Entry 6H9B (X-ray diffraction, 2.75 A resolution); this record covers chains B and E of the 5 polymer chains in the assembly.

[Chain B]
Protein: Tubulin beta chain
Organism: Ovis aries
Chain sequence (431 residues; numbered 1 to 441; 10 numbers in that range are skipped by the numbering (no residue carries them; nothing is unmodelled there); the number before each row is that of its first residue):
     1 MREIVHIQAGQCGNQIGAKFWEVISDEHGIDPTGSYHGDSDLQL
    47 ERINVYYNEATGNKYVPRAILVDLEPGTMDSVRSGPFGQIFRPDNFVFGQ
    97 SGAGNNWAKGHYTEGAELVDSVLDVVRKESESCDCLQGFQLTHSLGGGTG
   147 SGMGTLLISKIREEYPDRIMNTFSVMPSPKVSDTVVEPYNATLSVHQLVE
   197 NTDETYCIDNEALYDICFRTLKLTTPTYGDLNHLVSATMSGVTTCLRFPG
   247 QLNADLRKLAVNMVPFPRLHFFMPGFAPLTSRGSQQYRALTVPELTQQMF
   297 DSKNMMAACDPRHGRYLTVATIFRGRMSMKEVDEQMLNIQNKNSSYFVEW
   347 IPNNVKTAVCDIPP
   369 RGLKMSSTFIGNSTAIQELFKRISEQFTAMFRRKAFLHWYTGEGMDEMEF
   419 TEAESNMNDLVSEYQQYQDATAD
Residues lining bound ligands:
  - FWH (9-methyl-3-[1-(2-methylquinolin-4-yl)ethenyl]carbazole): Val238, Cys241, Leu242, Leu248, Ala250, Asp251, Lys254, Leu255, Asn258, Met259, Thr314, Val315, Ala316, Thr317, Ile318, Asn349, Asn350, Val351, Lys352, Thr353, Ala354, Ile378
  - GDP (guanosine-5'-diphosphate): Gly10, Gln11, Cys12, Gln15, Ile16, Asp69, Asn101, Ser140, Gly142, Gly143, Gly144, Thr145, Gly146, Ser147, Val171, Pro173, Val177, Asp179, Glu183, Asn206, Leu209, Tyr224, Leu227, Asn228

[Chain E]
Protein: Stathmin-4
Organism: Rattus norvegicus
Reference sequence: P63043 (STMN4_RAT), isoform P63043-3; residues 4-145 here correspond to UniProt positions 75-216 (UniProt number = residue number + 71)
Chain sequence (142 residues; each row starts with the number of its first residue):
     4 ADMEVIELNKATSGQSWEVILKPPSFDGVPEFNASLPRRRDPSLEEIQKK
    54 LEAAEERRKYQEAELLKHLAEKREHEREVIQKAIEENNNFIKMAKEKLAQ
   104 KMESNKENREAHLAAMLERLQEKDKHAEEVRKNKELKEEASR
Disordered / not traced: 35-40
Differences from the reference sequence: conflict Ala4 (Ser75 in P63043); engineered mutation Ala14 (Cys85 in P63043), Trp20 (Phe91 in P63043)
Curated features (UniProtKB/Swiss-Prot):
  - modified residue: Ser19 (Phosphoserine)

[Chain B / chain E interface]
Residue-residue contacts (22; chain B residue first):
  Tyr108(B) - His78(E)  hydrogen bond
  Tyr108(B) - Glu79(E)
  Tyr108(B) - Val82(E)  hydrophobic
  Tyr108(B) - Ile83(E)
  Leu152(B) - Glu79(E)
  Ser155(B) - Arg76(E)  hydrogen bond
  Lys156(B) - Arg76(E)
  Arg158(B) - Leu72(E)
  Glu159(B) - Leu69(E)
  Glu159(B) - Leu72(E)
  Glu159(B) - Ala73(E)
  Glu159(B) - Arg76(E)  salt bridge
  Thr409(B) - Glu89(E)
  Glu411(B) - Val82(E)
  Glu411(B) - Ala86(E)
  Gly412(B) - Val82(E)
  Gly412(B) - Lys85(E)
  Gly412(B) - Ala86(E)
  Met413(B) - Val82(E)
  Met413(B) - Lys85(E)  hydrogen bond (backbone-side chain)
  Glu417(B) - His78(E)  salt bridge
  Glu417(B) - Val82(E)
Also at the interface, not in a pair above, chain B (17 interface residues in all): His107, Ala112, Pro162, Asp163, Asn197, Gly410
Also at the interface, not in a pair above, chain E (12 interface residues in all): Glu65

[Summary]
Chain B and chain E form an interface of 17 and 12 residues respectively; the contacts include 3 hydrogen
bonds and 2 salt bridges. Polar pairs include Glu159(B)-Arg76(E), Glu417(B)-His78(E) and Tyr108(B)-His78(E).
Chain B binds GDP and compound FWH.
Here chain B is Tubulin beta chain (Ovis aries) and chain E is Stathmin-4 (Rattus norvegicus). Entry 6H9B
(1,1-Diheterocyclic Ethylenes Derived from Quinaldine and Carbazole as New Tubulin Polymerization Inhibitors:
Synthesis, Metabolism, and Biological ...) was determined by X-ray diffraction.
